8SPU - chains I and F of the 13 polymer chains in the assembly; structure by electron microscopy, 2.80 A resolution.

Chain I:
Molecule: 168-nt DNA strand
Sequence (168 nucleotides; each row starts with the number of its first residue):
     1 ATCAGCAGGGAGAAGGAGCGCCTCCCCATGTGGGACCTGGAGAAACAGAG
    51 GGTGGAGGGAGCATAGAGAGTCTGTTCTAAGCTGCAAAGCAAAGGCCTGG
   101 CGACCTAGGAGACCATGGAGTTCCAGAAAGTGATAGTTATGCAGAGCGAA
   151 TGGAGGGAATCAGCACGC
Unresolved in the structure: 1-16, 166-168

Chain F:
Name: Histone H4
Source organism: Homo sapiens
UniProtKB: P62805 (H4_HUMAN); residues 0-102 here correspond to UniProt positions 1-103 (UniProt number = residue number + 1)
Sequence (103 residues; each row starts with the number of its first residue; numbering starts at 0):
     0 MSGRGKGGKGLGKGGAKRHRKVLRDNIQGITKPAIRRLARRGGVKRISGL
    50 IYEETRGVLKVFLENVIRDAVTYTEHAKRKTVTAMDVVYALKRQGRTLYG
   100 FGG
Unresolved in the structure: 0-22, 102
Swiss-Prot annotation at these positions:
  - DNA-binding region: Lys-16 to Lys-20
  - modified residue: Ser-1 (N-acetylserine), Arg-3 (Asymmetric dimethylarginine), Lys-5 (N6-(2-hydroxyisobutyryl)lysine), Lys-8 (N6-(2-hydroxyisobutyryl)lysine), Lys-12 (N6-(2-hydroxyisobutyryl)lysine), Lys-16 (N6-(2-hydroxyisobutyryl)lysine), Lys-20 (N6,N6,N6-trimethyllysine), Lys-31 (N6-(2-hydroxyisobutyryl)lysine), Lys-44 (N6-(2-hydroxyisobutyryl)lysine), Ser-47 (Phosphoserine), Tyr-51 (Phosphotyrosine), Lys-59 (N6-(2-hydroxyisobutyryl)lysine), Lys-77 (N6-(2-hydroxyisobutyryl)lysine), Lys-79 (N6-(2-hydroxyisobutyryl)lysine), Thr-80 (Phosphothreonine), Tyr-88 (Phosphotyrosine), Lys-91 (N6-(2-hydroxyisobutyryl)lysine)
  - cross-link (Glycyl lysine isopeptide (Lys-Gly)): Lys-12 (interchain with G-Cter in SUMO2), Lys-20 (interchain with G-Cter in SUMO2), Lys-31 (interchain with G-Cter in SUMO2), Lys-59 (interchain with G-Cter in SUMO2), Lys-79 (interchain with G-Cter in SUMO2), Lys-91 (interchain with G-Cter in SUMO2)

Interface between chain I and chain F:
Residue-residue contacts (11):
  DG99(I) / Arg-45(F)  phosphate contact
  DG99(I) / Ile-46(F)  sugar contact
  DG99(I) / Ser-47(F)  phosphate contact
  DG99(I) / Gly-48(F)  hydrogen bond to the phosphate
  DG100(I) / Lys-44(F)  phosphate contact
  DG100(I) / Arg-45(F)  phosphate contact
  DG100(I) / Ile-46(F)  hydrogen bond to the phosphate
  DA119(I) / Lys-79(F)  phosphate contact
  DG120(I) / Arg-78(F)  phosphate contact
  DG120(I) / Lys-79(F)  salt bridge to the phosphate
  DG120(I) / Thr-80(F)  hydrogen bond to the phosphate
Interface residues without a listed pair, chain I (5 interface residues in all): DC101
Interface residues without a listed pair, chain F (10 interface residues in all): Arg-39, Lys-77

In short:
Chain I and chain F form an interface of 5 and 10 residues respectively; the contacts include 3 hydrogen bonds
and 1 salt bridge. Polar pairs include DG99(I)/Gly-48(F), DG100(I)/Ile-46(F) and DG120(I)/Thr-80(F). UniProt
lists a DNA-binding region on chain F.
Here chain I is a 168-nt DNA strand and chain F is Histone H4 (Homo sapiens). Entry 8SPU (Structure of ESRRB
nucleosome bound OCT4 at site c) was determined by electron microscopy (same publication as 7U0G, 7U0I, 7U0J,
8DK5 and 8SPS).
